2DRS - chain A; structure by X-ray diffraction, 2.10 A resolution.

[Chain A]
Name: Xylanase Y
Organism: Bacillus halodurans
Notes: EC 3.2.1.156
Reference sequence: Q9KB30 (Q9KB30_BACHD); numbering as in UniProt (aligned over 1-388)
Amino-acid sequence (396 residues; row label = number of the first residue in the row):
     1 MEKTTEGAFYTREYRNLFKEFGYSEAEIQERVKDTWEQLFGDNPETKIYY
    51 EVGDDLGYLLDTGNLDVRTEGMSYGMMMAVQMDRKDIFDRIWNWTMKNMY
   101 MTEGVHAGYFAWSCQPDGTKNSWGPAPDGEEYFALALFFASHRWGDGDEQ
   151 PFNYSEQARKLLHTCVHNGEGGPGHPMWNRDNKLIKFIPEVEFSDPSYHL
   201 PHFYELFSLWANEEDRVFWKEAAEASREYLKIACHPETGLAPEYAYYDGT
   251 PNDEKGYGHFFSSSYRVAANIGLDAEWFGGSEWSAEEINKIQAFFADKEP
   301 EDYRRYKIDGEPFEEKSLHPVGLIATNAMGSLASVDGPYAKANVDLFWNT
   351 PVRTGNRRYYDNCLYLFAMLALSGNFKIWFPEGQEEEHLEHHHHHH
Unresolved in the structure: 1-2, 382-396
Construct notes: engineered mutation Glu2 (Lys in Q9KB30), Ser263 (Asp in Q9KB30); expression tag (389-396)
Bound ions: Ni2+: Glu27, Glu30
UniProt features mapped onto this chain:
  - active site: Glu70 (Proton donor)
  - mutagenesis: Glu70 (E70A: Activity is 0.01% of wild type), Asp128 (D128A: Activity is 0.4% of wild type), Tyr198 (Y198F: Has high levels of glycosynthase activity. Reduced hydrolase activity)

[Summary]
The Ni2+ site is built by Glu27 and Glu30. From UniProt: active-site residue Glu70 and 3 mutagenesis sites.
Chain A is Xylanase Y (Bacillus halodurans); the structure, Crystal structure of reducing-end-xylose releasing
exo-oligoxylanase D263S mutant, was determined by X-ray diffraction together with 3A3V, 2DRO, 2DRQ and 2DRR
from the same study.
